3PIA - chains A and B of the 4 polymer chains in the assembly; structure by X-ray diffraction, 2.10 A resolution.

# Chain A
Molecule: Hemoglobin subunit alpha
From: Bos taurus
UniProt: P01966 (HBA_BOVIN); residues 1-141 here correspond to UniProt positions 2-142 (UniProt number = residue number + 1)
Chain sequence (141 residues; numbered 1 to 141; the number before each row is that of its first residue):
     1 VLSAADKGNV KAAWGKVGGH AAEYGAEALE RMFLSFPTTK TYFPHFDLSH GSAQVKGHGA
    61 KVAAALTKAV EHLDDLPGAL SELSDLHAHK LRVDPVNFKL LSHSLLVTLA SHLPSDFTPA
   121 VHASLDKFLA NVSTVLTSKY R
Ion coordination: heme Fe near H87 (its only coordinating residue here)
Residues lining bound ligands: carbon monoxide / heme: L29, M32, T39, Y42, F43, H45, F46, H58, K61, V62, A65, L66, L83, L86, H87, L91, V93, N97, F98, L101, V132, L136
Curated features (UniProtKB/Swiss-Prot):
  - binding site (O2): H58
  - binding site (heme b): H87
  - modified residue: S3 (Phosphoserine), K7 (N6-succinyllysine), K11 (N6-succinyllysine), K16 (N6-acetyllysine), Y24 (Phosphotyrosine), S35 (Phosphoserine), K40 (N6-succinyllysine), S49 (Phosphoserine), S102 (Phosphoserine), T108 (Phosphothreonine), S124 (Phosphoserine), T134 (Phosphothreonine), T137 (Phosphothreonine), S138 (Phosphoserine)

# Chain B
Molecule: Hemoglobin subunit beta
From: Bos taurus
UniProt: P02070 (HBB_BOVIN); residues 2-146 here correspond to UniProt positions 1-145 (UniProt number = residue number - 1)
Chain sequence (145 residues; numbered 2 to 146; the number before each row is that of its first residue):
     2 MLTAEEKAAV TAFWGKVKVD EVGGEALGRL LVVYPWTQRF FESFGDLSTA DAVMNNPKVK
    62 AHGKKVLDSF SNGMKHLDDL KGTFAALSEL HCDKLHVDPE NFKLLGNVLV VVLARNFGKE
   122 FTPVLQADFQ KVVAGVANAL AHRYH
Ion coordination: heme Fe near H92 (its only coordinating residue here)
Residues lining bound ligands: carbon monoxide / heme: L28, L31, T38, F41, F42, F45, H63, K66, V67, S70, F71, F85, L88, L91, H92, L96, V98, N102, F103, L106, V137, L141
Curated features (UniProtKB/Swiss-Prot):
  - binding site (heme b): H63, H92
  - modified residue: T12 (Phosphothreonine), S44 (Phosphoserine), K59 (N6-acetyllysine), K82 (N6-acetyllysine), C93 (S-nitrosocysteine)

# Chain A / chain B interface
Residue-residue contacts (37):
  R31(A) - F122(B)  hydrogen bond (side chain-backbone)
  R31(A) - T123(B)
  R31(A) - P124(B)
  R31(A) - Q127(B)  hydrogen bond
  L34(A) - P124(B)
  L34(A) - V125(B)
  S35(A) - Q127(B)  hydrogen bond
  S35(A) - A128(B)
  S35(A) - Q131(B)
  F36(A) - Q131(B)
  H103(A) - N108(B)
  H103(A) - V111(B)
  H103(A) - V112(B)
  H103(A) - Q131(B)  hydrogen bond
  V107(A) - V111(B)  hydrophobic
  V107(A) - V112(B)  hydrophobic
  V107(A) - A115(B)
  V107(A) - Q127(B)
  A110(A) - V112(B)
  A110(A) - R116(B)
  S111(A) - A115(B)
  S111(A) - G119(B)
  H112(A) - K120(B)
  P114(A) - R116(B)  hydrogen bond (backbone-side chain)
  F117(A) - R30(B)  hydrogen bond (backbone-side chain)
  F117(A) - V112(B)  hydrophobic
  F117(A) - R116(B)
  T118(A) - R30(B)  hydrogen bond (backbone-side chain)
  P119(A) - R30(B)
  P119(A) - V33(B)
  P119(A) - M55(B)  hydrophobic
  H122(A) - R30(B)  hydrogen bond
  H122(A) - V34(B)
  H122(A) - V112(B)
  A123(A) - V33(B)
  A123(A) - V34(B)
  D126(A) - Y35(B)
Interface residues without a listed pair, chain A (18 interface residues in all): L106, A120
Interface residues without a listed pair, chain B (21 interface residues in all): A51, V109

# Overview
18 residues of chain A and 21 residues of chain B are in contact, with 8 hydrogen bonds. Among the polar pairs
are R31(A)-F122(B), R31(A)-Q127(B) and S35(A)-Q127(B). Chain A binds carbon monoxide / heme. Ligands of chain
B: carbon monoxide / heme.
Chain A is Hemoglobin subunit alpha and chain B is Hemoglobin subunit beta, both from Bos taurus; the
structure, Site-specific Glycosylation of Hemoglobin Utilizing Oxime Ligation Chemistry as a Viable
Alternative to PEGylation, was determined by X-ray diffraction.
